PDB entry 6RPA | X-ray diffraction, 2.56 A resolution | chains A and C of the 5 polymer chains in the assembly

# Chain A
Protein: HLA class I histocompatibility antigen, A-2 alpha chain
From: Homo sapiens
UniProt: P01892 (1A02_HUMAN); residues 1-276 here correspond to UniProt positions 25-300 (UniProt number = residue number + 24)
Chain sequence (277 residues; row label = number of the first residue in the row; numbering starts at 0):
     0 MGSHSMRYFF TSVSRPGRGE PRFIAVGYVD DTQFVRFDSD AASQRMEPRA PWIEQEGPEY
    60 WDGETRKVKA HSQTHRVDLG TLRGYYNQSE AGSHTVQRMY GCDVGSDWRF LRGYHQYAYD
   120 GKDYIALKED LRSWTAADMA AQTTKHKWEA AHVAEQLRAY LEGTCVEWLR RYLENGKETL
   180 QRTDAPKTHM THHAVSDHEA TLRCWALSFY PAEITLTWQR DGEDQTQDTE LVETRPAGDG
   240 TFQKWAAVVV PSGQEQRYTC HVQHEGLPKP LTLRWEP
Not modelled in the structure: 0
Disulfides: Cys101-Cys164, Cys203-Cys259
Differences from the reference sequence: initiating methionine (0)

# Chain C
Protein: Heteroclitic NY-ESO-1 157-165 peptide
Chain sequence (9 residues; each row starts with the number of its first residue):
     1 SLLMWITQV
Reported in the primary citation:
  - mutagenesis - M4Q: unchanged signaling in response to NYES2
  - mutagenesis - M4Q: unchanged signaling with T-cell receptor alpha chain
  - mutagenesis - M4Q: unchanged signaling in response to NYES1

# Chain A / chain C interface
Pairs across the interface - 39 pairs, chain A then chain C:
  Met5(A) - Ser1(C)
  Tyr7(A) - Ser1(C)  hydrogen bond (side chain-backbone)
  Tyr7(A) - Leu2(C)  hydrophobic
  Phe9(A) - Leu2(C)  hydrophobic
  Met45(A) - Leu2(C)  hydrophobic
  Glu63(A) - Ser1(C)  hydrogen bond
  Glu63(A) - Leu2(C)  hydrogen bond (side chain-backbone)
  Lys66(A) - Ser1(C)  hydrogen bond
  Lys66(A) - Leu2(C)  hydrogen bond (side chain-backbone)
  Lys66(A) - Leu3(C)
  Val67(A) - Leu2(C)  hydrophobic
  His70(A) - Leu3(C)
  His70(A) - Ile6(C)
  Thr73(A) - Ile6(C)
  Thr73(A) - Gln8(C)
  Val76(A) - Gln8(C)
  Asp77(A) - Gln8(C)
  Asp77(A) - Val9(C)  hydrogen bond (side chain-backbone)
  Thr80(A) - Val9(C)
  Leu81(A) - Val9(C)  hydrophobic
  Tyr84(A) - Val9(C)  hydrogen bond (side chain-backbone)
  Arg97(A) - Ile6(C)
  Tyr99(A) - Leu2(C)
  Tyr99(A) - Leu3(C)  hydrogen bond (side chain-backbone)
  Tyr116(A) - Val9(C)
  Thr143(A) - Val9(C)  hydrogen bond (side chain-backbone)
  Lys146(A) - Gln8(C)
  Lys146(A) - Val9(C)  hydrogen bond (side chain-backbone)
  Trp147(A) - Thr7(C)  hydrogen bond (side chain-backbone)
  Trp147(A) - Gln8(C)  hydrogen bond (side chain-backbone)
  Trp147(A) - Val9(C)  hydrophobic
  Val152(A) - Thr7(C)
  Gln155(A) - Trp5(C)
  Leu156(A) - Leu3(C)  hydrophobic
  Tyr159(A) - Ser1(C)  hydrogen bond (side chain-backbone)
  Tyr159(A) - Leu2(C)
  Tyr159(A) - Leu3(C)
  Trp167(A) - Ser1(C)
  Tyr171(A) - Ser1(C)  hydrogen bond (side chain-backbone)
Other interface residues (no listed pair), chain A (28 interface residues in all): Tyr59, Tyr123
Other interface residues (no listed pair), chain C (9 interface residues in all): Met4
From the paper, about this interface:
  - interface residues, chain C: Leu2(C), Ile6(C), Val9(C)

# In short
28 residues of chain A and 9 residues of chain C are in contact, with 14 hydrogen bonds. Among the polar pairs
are Tyr7(A)-Ser1(C), Glu63(A)-Ser1(C) and Glu63(A)-Leu2(C). The paper reports that M4Q of chain C leaves
signaling in response to NYES2 unchanged; interface residues Leu2(C), Ile6(C) and Val9(C).
Here chain A is HLA class I histocompatibility antigen, A-2 alpha chain (Homo sapiens) and chain C is
Heteroclitic NY-ESO-1 157-165 peptide. Entry 6RPA (Crystal structure of the T-cell receptor NYE_S2 bound to
HLA A2*01-SLLMWITQV) was determined by X-ray diffraction, deposited together with 6RP9 and 6RPB.
